PDB entry 6NQ6 | X-ray diffraction, 1.50 A resolution | chains B and D of the 4 polymer chains in the assembly

Chain B (and D):
Molecule: N(4)-(Beta-N-acetylglucosaminyl)-L-asparaginase
Source organism: Elizabethkingia meningoseptica
Notes: EC 3.5.1.26; chain D of this document is another copy of the same molecule, construct and numbering; everything in this record applies to it too
Reference sequence: A0A376EJJ1 (A0A376EJJ1_ELIME); residues 152-295 here correspond to UniProt positions 188-331 (UniProt number = residue number + 36)
Amino-acid sequence (144 residues; numbered 152 to 295; the number before each row is that of its first residue):
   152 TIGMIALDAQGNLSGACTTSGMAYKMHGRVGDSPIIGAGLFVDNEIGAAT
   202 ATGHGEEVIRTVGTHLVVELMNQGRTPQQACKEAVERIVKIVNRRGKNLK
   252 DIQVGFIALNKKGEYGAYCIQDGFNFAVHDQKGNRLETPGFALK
What the authors report for this chain:
  - conformationally variable residues (order/disorder transition): Arg180, Glu207, Pro290
  - catalytic residues: Thr152, Thr203, Gly204

Interface between chain B and chain D:
Contacting residue pairs (27; chain B residue first):
  Ile186(B) with Ile186(D), hydrophobic
  Ile187(B) with Ile210(D)
  Gly188(B) with Val213(D)
  Phe192(B) with Arg211(D); Val213(D), hydrophobic
  Asp194(B) with Arg245(D), salt bridge
  Glu196(B) with Arg245(D)
  Ile210(B) with Ile187(D)
  Arg211(B) with Phe192(D)
  Thr212(B) with His216(D)
  Val213(B) with Gly188(D); Phe192(D), hydrophobic; Val213(D), hydrophobic; His216(D)
  His216(B) with Thr212(D); Val213(D); His216(D), hydrogen bond; Leu217(D)
  Leu217(B) with His216(D)
  Glu220(B) with Arg238(D), salt bridge
  Asn223(B) with Arg238(D)
  Gln224(B) with Glu220(D), hydrogen bond; Gln224(D), hydrogen bond
  Arg238(B) with Glu220(D), salt bridge; Asn223(D)
  Arg245(B) with Asp194(D), salt bridge; Glu196(D)
Interface residues without a listed pair, chain D (18 interface residues in all): Asn195

Summary:
17 residues of chain B face 18 of chain D across their interface; the contacts include 3 hydrogen bonds and 4
salt bridges. Polar pairs include Asp194(B)-Arg245(D), Glu220(B)-Arg238(D) and His216(B)-His216(D). The paper
reports catalytic residues Thr152(B), Thr203(B) and Gly204(B); conformational variability at Arg180(B),
Glu207(B) and Pro290(B).
Chain B and chain D are both N(4)-(Beta-N-acetylglucosaminyl)-L-asparaginase (Elizabethkingia meningoseptica);
the structure, Structure & function of a new Aspartylglucosaminuria variant, was determined by X-ray
diffraction.
